Entry 6DD8 (X-ray diffraction, 2.60 A resolution); this record covers chains A and C of the 4 polymer chains in the assembly.

# Chain A (and C)
Protein: Synaptonemal complex protein 3
From: Mus musculus
Notes: chain C of this document is another copy of the same molecule, construct and numbering; everything in this record applies to it too
UniProt: A2RSE7 (A2RSE7_MOUSE); residue numbers follow UniProt; this construct covers 105-248
Amino-acid sequence (144 residues; numbered 105 to 248; the number before each row is that of its first residue):
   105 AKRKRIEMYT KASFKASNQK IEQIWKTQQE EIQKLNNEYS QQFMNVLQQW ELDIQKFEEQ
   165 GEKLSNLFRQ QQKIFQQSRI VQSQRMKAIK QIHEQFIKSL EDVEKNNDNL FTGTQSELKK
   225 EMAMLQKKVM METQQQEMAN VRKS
Unresolved in the structure: 105-107, 239-248 (chain C: 212-218, 235-248)
Modified residues: Mse112, Mse148, Mse190, Mse226, Mse228, Mse234, Mse235 (selenomethionine; parent Met); Mse242 (selenomethionine)

# How chain A and chain C interact
Residue-residue contacts (13):
  W129(A) with W129(C); Q132(C)
  Q132(A) with W129(C); Q133(C), hydrogen bond
  Q133(A) with Q132(C)
  I136(A) with Q133(C)
  Y143(A) with Y143(C), hydrogen bond; F147(C)
  F147(A) with F147(C), hydrophobic
  W154(A) with W154(C), hydrophobic
  I193(A) with I193(C), hydrophobic
  L229(A) with Mse226(C), hydrophobic
  V233(A) with V233(C), hydrophobic
Other interface residues (no listed pair), chain A (13 interface residues in all): F118, F200, Mse226
Other interface residues (no listed pair), chain C (12 interface residues in all): F118, F200, L229

# Summary
Chain A and chain C form an interface of 13 and 12 residues respectively, with 2 hydrogen bonds. Among the
polar pairs are Q132(A)-Q133(C) and Y143(A)-Y143(C).
Both chains are Synaptonemal complex protein 3 (Mus musculus). Entry 6DD8 (Structure of mouse SYCP3, P21 form)
was determined by X-ray diffraction (same publication as 6DD9).
